7P9A - chain A; structure by X-ray diffraction, 1.50 A resolution.

# Chain A
Name: Short-chain acyl-CoA dehydrogenase
Organism: Geobacter metallireducens (strain ATCC 53774 / DSM 7210 / GS-15)
Reference sequence: Q39QF5 (Q39QF5_GEOMG); numbering as in UniProt (aligned over 1-380)
Chain sequence (412 residues; row label = number of the first residue in the row):
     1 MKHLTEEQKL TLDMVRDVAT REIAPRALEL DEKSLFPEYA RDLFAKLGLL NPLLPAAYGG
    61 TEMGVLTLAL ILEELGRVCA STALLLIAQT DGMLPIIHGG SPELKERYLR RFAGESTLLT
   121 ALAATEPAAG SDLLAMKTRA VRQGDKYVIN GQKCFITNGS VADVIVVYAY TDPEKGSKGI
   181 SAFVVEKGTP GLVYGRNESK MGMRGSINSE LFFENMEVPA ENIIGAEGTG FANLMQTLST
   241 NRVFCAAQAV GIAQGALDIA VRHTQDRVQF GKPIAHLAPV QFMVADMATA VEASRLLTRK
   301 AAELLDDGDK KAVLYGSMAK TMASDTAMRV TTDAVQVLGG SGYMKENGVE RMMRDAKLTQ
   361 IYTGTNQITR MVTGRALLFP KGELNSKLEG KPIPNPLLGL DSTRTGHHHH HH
Disordered / not traced: 381-412
Differences from the reference sequence: expression tag (381-412)
Residues lining bound ligands:
  - 1,5 Dienoyl-CoA (4KX): L84, I87, A88, D91, T125, G130, S131, D132, L133, L134, T157, S177, K178, F231, A232, M235, L238, S239, N241, R242, F270, V313, Y362, T363, G364, I368, M371, V372, R375
  - FAD (flavin-adenine dinucleotide): L122, A123, A124, T125, G130, S131, C154, F155, I156, T157, K200, N208, R267, Q269, F270, I274, L277, P279, V280, F282, Q336, V337, L338, G339, G340, S341, M344, L358, I361, Y362, T363, G364, T365, Q367, I368, M371
UniProt features mapped onto this chain:
  - active site: D91 (Proton acceptor)
  - binding site (FAD): L122, A124, T125, S131, T157, T365, Q367
  - binding site (cyclohex-1-ene-1-carbonyl-CoA): S131, K178, R242, T363, R375
  - binding site (cyclohexa-1,5-diene-1-carbonyl-CoA): S131, K178, R242, T363, R375
Reported in the primary citation:
  - catalytic residues: D91
  - binding site for 1,5 Dienoyl-CoA: L84, I87, A88, D91, T157, N241, Y362, T363
  - conformationally variable residues (side-chain flip): D91, N241
  - contacts within the chain: D91-N241 (hydrogen bond)
  - mutagenesis - D91N: abolished catalytic activity on C3,C4-
  - mutagenesis - D91E, N241D: decreased catalytic activity on C3,C4-
  - mutagenesis - T363V (5.7 uM vs. 85 uM): increased binding to Ch1,5CoA
  - mutagenesis - D91N, D91N/T363C: abolished catalytic activity on 1,5 Dienoyl-CoA
  - mutagenesis - D91E, D91N/N241D, N241D: decreased catalytic activity on 1,5 Dienoyl-CoA
  - mutagenesis - T363V (5.7 uM vs. 85 uM): increased binding to 1,5 Dienoyl-CoA
  - mutagenesis - D91N: abolished catalytic activity on C3,C6-dehydrogenation
  - mutagenesis - D91E, N241D: decreased catalytic activity on C3,C6-dehydrogenation
  - mutagenesis - T363V (2.5 uM vs. 31 uM): increased binding to CH1CoA
  - mutagenesis - D91N/N241D: increased catalytic activity on C1,C2-dehydrogenation
  - mutagenesis - D91N/N241D: decreased catalytic activity on C3,C6-
  - mutagenesis - D91N/T363C: abolished catalytic activity (C3,C6-dehydrogenating activities)
  - mutagenesis - D91N/T363C: increased catalytic activity (C1,C2-dehydrogenating activity)

# Overview
Ligands of chain A: flavin-adenine dinucleotide and 1,5 Dienoyl-CoA. From UniProt: active-site residue D91, 7
FAD-binding residues, 5 cyclohex-1-ene-1-carbonyl-CoA-binding residues and 5
cyclohexa-1,5-diene-1-carbonyl-CoA-binding residues. From the paper: the catalytic residue D91; D91E,
D91N/N241D and N241D reduce catalytic activity on 1,5 Dienoyl-CoA; 6 substitutions were tested in all.
Chain A is Short-chain acyl-CoA dehydrogenase (Geobacter metallireducens (strain ATCC 53774 / DSM 7210 /
GS-15)); the structure, Structure of cyclohex-1-ene-1-carboxyl-CoA dehydrogenase complexed with
cyclohex-1,5-diene-1-carboxyl-CoA, was determined by X-ray diffraction (same publication as 7P98 and 7P9X).
